PDB entry 6J56 | X-ray diffraction, 1.80 A resolution | chains A and C

== Chain A ==
Protein: Unconventional myosin-VI
Organism: Homo sapiens
Notes: fragment: CBD domain
UniProtKB: Q9UM54 (MYO6_HUMAN); residues 1157-1285 here correspond to UniProt positions 1166-1294 (UniProt number = residue number + 9)
Amino-acid sequence (129 residues; numbered 1157 to 1285; the number before each row is that of its first residue):
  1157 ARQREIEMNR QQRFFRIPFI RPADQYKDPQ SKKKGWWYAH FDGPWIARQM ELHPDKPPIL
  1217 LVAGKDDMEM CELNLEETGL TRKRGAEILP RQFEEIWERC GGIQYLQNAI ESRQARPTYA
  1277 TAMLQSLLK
Unresolved in the structure: 1157, 1178-1187, 1283-1285
Reported in the primary citation:
  - mutagenesis - W1193A, E1207R: abolished binding to Peptide from Target of Myb protein 1 (chain C)

== Chain C ==
Protein: Peptide from Target of Myb protein 1
Organism: Homo sapiens
UniProtKB: O60784 (TOM1_HUMAN), isoform O60784-2; numbering as in UniProt (aligned over 437-463)
Amino-acid sequence (27 residues; each row starts with the number of its first residue):
   437 GVTSEGKFDK FLEERAKAAD RLPNLSS
Reported in the primary citation:
  - mutagenesis - L448E, R451E: abolished binding to Unconventional myosin-VI (chain A)

== How chain A and chain C interact ==
Residue-residue contacts - 41 pairs, chain A then chain C:
  Ile-1173(A) / Phe-444(C)  hydrophobic
  Ile-1173(A) / Leu-448(C)  hydrophobic
  Phe-1175(A) / Leu-448(C)
  Phe-1175(A) / Arg-451(C)
  Phe-1175(A) / Ala-452(C)  hydrophobic
  Trp-1193(A) / Phe-444(C)  hydrophobic
  Trp-1193(A) / Phe-447(C)
  Trp-1193(A) / Leu-448(C)  hydrophobic
  Gln-1205(A) / Phe-447(C)
  Gln-1205(A) / Arg-451(C)
  Glu-1207(A) / Arg-451(C)  salt bridge
  His-1209(A) / Ala-452(C)
  His-1209(A) / Ala-455(C)
  Asp-1211(A) / Asn-460(C)
  Asp-1211(A) / Leu-461(C)  hydrogen bond (backbone-backbone)
  Asp-1211(A) / Ser-462(C)  hydrogen bond
  Lys-1212(A) / Ala-455(C)
  Lys-1212(A) / Leu-458(C)  hydrogen bond (side chain-backbone)
  Lys-1212(A) / Pro-459(C)
  Lys-1212(A) / Asn-460(C)  hydrogen bond
  Lys-1212(A) / Leu-461(C)
  Pro-1213(A) / Leu-458(C)
  Pro-1213(A) / Pro-459(C)
  Pro-1213(A) / Leu-461(C)
  Ile-1215(A) / Arg-451(C)
  Ile-1215(A) / Leu-458(C)  hydrophobic
  Leu-1217(A) / Arg-451(C)
  Glu-1225(A) / Phe-447(C)
  Glu-1225(A) / Arg-451(C)  hydrogen bond (backbone-side chain)
  Met-1226(A) / Phe-447(C)
  Cys-1227(A) / Phe-444(C)  hydrophobic
  Cys-1227(A) / Phe-447(C)
  Leu-1229(A) / Ser-440(C)
  Leu-1229(A) / Lys-443(C)
  Leu-1229(A) / Phe-444(C)  hydrophobic
  Glu-1233(A) / Ser-440(C)  hydrogen bond (backbone-side chain)
  Glu-1233(A) / Glu-441(C)
  Thr-1234(A) / Glu-441(C)
  Thr-1234(A) / Phe-444(C)
  Gly-1235(A) / Glu-441(C)
  Arg-1238(A) / Glu-441(C)  salt bridge
Interface residues without a listed pair, chain A (20 interface residues in all): Leu-1236
Interface residues without a listed pair, chain C (16 interface residues in all): Ala-454, Asp-456
From the paper, about this interface:
  - pairs named by the authors: Glu-1207(A)/Arg-451(C) (salt bridge), Arg-1238(A)/Glu-441(C) (salt bridge)
  - interface residues, chain A: Ile-1173(A), Phe-1175(A), Trp-1193(A), Asp-1211(A), Lys-1212(A), Pro-1213(A), Ile-1215(A), Glu-1225(A), Cys-1227(A), Leu-1229(A), Glu-1233(A), Thr-1234(A), Leu-1236(A)
  - hot spots on chain A (mutagenesis) - W1193A: abolished binding to Peptide from Target of Myb protein 1 (chain C)
  - interface residues, chain C: Ser-440(C), Phe-444(C), Phe-447(C), Leu-448(C), Arg-451(C), Ala-452(C), Ala-454(C), Ala-455(C), Leu-458(C), Pro-459(C), Asn-460(C), Leu-461(C), Ser-462(C)
  - hot spots on chain C (mutagenesis) - L448E: abolished binding to Unconventional myosin-VI (chain A)

== Overview ==
20 residues of chain A and 16 residues of chain C are in contact; the contacts include 6 hydrogen bonds and 2
salt bridges. Polar pairs include Glu-1207(A)/Arg-451(C), Arg-1238(A)/Glu-441(C) and Asp-1211(A)/Ser-462(C).
The paper describes salt bridges between Glu-1207(A) and Arg-451(C) and Arg-1238(A) and Glu-441(C). From the
paper: W1193A and E1207R of chain A abolish binding to Peptide from Target of Myb protein 1 (chain C);
interface residues Ile-1173(A), Phe-1175(A) and Ser-440(C) among others; 4 substitutions were tested in all.
Here chain A is Unconventional myosin-VI and chain C is Peptide from Target of Myb protein 1, both from Homo
sapiens. Entry 6J56 (Crystal structure of Myosin VI CBD in complex with Tom1 MBM) was determined by X-ray
diffraction.
